Entry 5H5S (X-ray diffraction, 1.85 A resolution); this record covers chains A and B.

# Chain A
Name: Phospholipid hydroperoxide glutathione peroxidase, mitochondrial
From: Homo sapiens
Notes: EC 1.11.1.12
UniProtKB: P36969 (GPX4_HUMAN); residues 29-197 here = UniProt positions 29-197
Chain sequence (169 residues; each row starts with the number of its first residue):
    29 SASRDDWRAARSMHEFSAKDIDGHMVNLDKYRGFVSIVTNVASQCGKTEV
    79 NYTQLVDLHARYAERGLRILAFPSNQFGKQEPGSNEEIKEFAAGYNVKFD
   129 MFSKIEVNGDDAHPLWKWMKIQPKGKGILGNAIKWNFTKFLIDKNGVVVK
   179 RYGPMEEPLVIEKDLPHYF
Disordered / not traced: 29-33
Construct notes: engineered mutation Ser-29 (Cys in P36969), Ala-37 (Cys in P36969), Ser-64 (Cys in P36969), Cys-73 (Sec in P36969), Arg-93 (Cys in P36969), Ser-102 (Cys in P36969), Glu-134 (Cys in P36969), Val-175 (Cys in P36969)
Modified positions: Cys-73 (3-sulfinoalanine; CSD)

# Chain B
Name: GXpep-3
Chain sequence (14 residues; each row starts with the number of its first residue):
   901 VPCPYLPLWNCAGK
Cystine bridges: Cys-903/Cys-911

# Chain A / chain B interface
Pairs across the interface (24; chain A residue first):
  Cys-73(A) / Tyr-905(B)
  Lys-75(A) / Pro-904(B)
  Lys-75(A) / Tyr-905(B)
  Gly-155(A) / Lys-914(B)
  Ile-156(A) / Gly-913(B)
  Ile-156(A) / Lys-914(B)  hydrogen bond (backbone-backbone)
  Leu-157(A) / Ala-912(B)
  Leu-157(A) / Gly-913(B)
  Gly-158(A) / Lys-914(B)
  Ala-160(A) / Lys-914(B)
  Lys-162(A) / Trp-909(B)
  Lys-162(A) / Ala-912(B)
  Lys-162(A) / Gly-913(B)
  Lys-162(A) / Lys-914(B)  hydrogen bond (side chain-backbone)
  Trp-163(A) / Tyr-905(B)
  Trp-163(A) / Leu-908(B)  hydrophobic
  Trp-163(A) / Trp-909(B)  hydrophobic
  Arg-179(A) / Lys-914(B)  hydrogen bond (backbone-side chain)
  Gly-181(A) / Lys-914(B)
  Pro-182(A) / Tyr-905(B)  hydrogen bond (backbone-side chain)
  Pro-182(A) / Trp-909(B)  hydrophobic
  Met-183(A) / Tyr-905(B)  hydrophobic
  Met-183(A) / Cys-911(B)  hydrogen bond
  Glu-184(A) / Lys-914(B)  salt bridge
Also at the interface, not in a pair above, chain A (18 interface residues in all): Gly-106, Gln-108, Thr-166, Tyr-180

# In short
The interface between chain A and chain B involves 18 residues on one side and 8 on the other, with 5 hydrogen
bonds and 1 salt bridge. Polar contacts include Glu-184(A)/Lys-914(B), Lys-162(A)/Lys-914(B) and
Arg-179(A)/Lys-914(B).
Here chain A is Phospholipid hydroperoxide glutathione peroxidase, mitochondrial (Homo sapiens) and chain B is
GXpep-3. Entry 5H5S (Crystal structure of human GPX4 in complex with GXpep-3) was determined by X-ray
diffraction, deposited together with 5H5Q and 5H5R.
